PDB entry 4PJ9 | X-ray diffraction, 2.00 A resolution | chains A and C of the 4 polymer chains in the assembly

Chain A:
Name: Major histocompatibility complex class I-related gene protein
From: Homo sapiens
Reference sequence: Q95460 (HMR1_HUMAN); residues 1-270 here correspond to UniProt positions 23-292 (UniProt number = residue number + 22)
Sequence (271 residues; numbered 0 to 270; the number before each row is that of its first residue; numbering starts at 0):
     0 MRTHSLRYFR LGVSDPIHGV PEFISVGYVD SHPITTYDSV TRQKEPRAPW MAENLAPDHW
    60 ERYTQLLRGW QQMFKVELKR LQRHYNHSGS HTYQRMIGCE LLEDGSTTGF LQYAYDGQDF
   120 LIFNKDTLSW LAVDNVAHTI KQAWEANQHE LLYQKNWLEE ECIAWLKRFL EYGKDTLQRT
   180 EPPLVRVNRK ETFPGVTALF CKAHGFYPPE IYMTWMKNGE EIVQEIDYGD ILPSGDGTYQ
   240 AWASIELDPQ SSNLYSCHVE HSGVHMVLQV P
Not modelled in the structure: 190-193, 247-251
Sequence notes: initiating methionine (0); engineered mutation S261 (Cys283 in Q95460)
Disulfides: C98-C161, C200-C256
Glycans and other covalent adducts: compound 2LJ linked to K43
Ligand contacts: 2LJ (1-deoxy-1-({2,6-dioxo-5-[(E)-propylideneamino]-1,2,3,6-tetrahydropyrimidin-4-yl}amino)-D-ribitol): Y7, F8, R9, S24, T34, H58, Y62, L66, W69, R94, I96, Y152, Q153, W156
Curated features (UniProtKB/Swiss-Prot):
  - binding site (5-(2-oxoethylideneamino)-6-(D-ribitylamino)uracil): R9, S24, K43, R94, Y152, Q153
  - binding site (5-(2-oxopropylideneamino)-6-(D-ribitylamino)uracil): R9, S24, K43, R94, Y152, Q153
  - binding site (7-hydroxy-6-methyl-8-(1-D-ribityl)lumazine): R9, S24, K43, R94, Y152, Q153
  - binding site (8-(9H-purin-6-yl)-2-oxa-8-azabicyclo[3.3.1]nona-3,6-diene-4,6-dicarbaldehyde): R9, K43, H58, R94
  - binding site (2-amino-4-oxopteridine-6-carbaldehyde): K43
  - binding site (pyridoxal): K43
  - glycosylation: N85 (N-linked (GlcNAc...) asparagine)
Reported in the primary citation:
  - mutagenesis - K43A (Tm50 46 degC): decreased stability in response to 2LJ

Chain C:
Name: TCR-alpha
From: Homo sapiens
Sequence (203 residues; each row starts with the number of its first residue):
     1 GQNIDQPTEM TATEGAIVQI NCTYQTSGFN GLFWYQQHAG EAPTFLSYNV LDGLEEKGRF
    61 SSFLSRSKGY SYLLLKELQM KDSASYLCAV RDGDYKLSFG AGTTVTVRAN IQNPDPAVYQ
   121 LRDSKSSDKS VCLFTDFDSQ TNVSQSKDSD VYITDKCVLD MRSMDFKSNS AVAWSNKSDF
   181 ACANAFNNSI IPEDTFFPSP ESS
Not modelled in the structure: 1, 127-128, 176-180, 199-203
Disulfides: C22-C88, C132-C182
Reported in the primary citation:
  - mutagenesis - Y95F: decreased signaling
  - binding site for 2LJ: Y95

Chain A / chain C interface:
Contacting residue pairs - 28 pairs, chain A then chain C:
  R61(A) with D94(C); K96(C)
  Y62(A) with G93(C), hydrogen bond (side chain-backbone); D94(C); Y95(C)
  L65(A) with D94(C); Y95(C), hydrophobic
  H148(A) with F45(C); Y48(C)
  L151(A) with V50(C); L51(C), hydrophobic
  Y152(A) with N30(C); Y48(C); V50(C); Y95(C), hydrogen bond
  K154(A) with L51(C)
  N155(A) with F29(C), hydrogen bond (side chain-backbone); V50(C); R66(C), hydrogen bond
  W156(A) with N30(C); Y95(C), hydrogen bond
  E159(A) with R66(C)
  E160(A) with G28(C); F29(C), hydrogen bond (side chain-backbone); N30(C); G93(C)
  W164(A) with G93(C); D94(C)
Also at the interface, not in a pair above, chain A (13 interface residues in all): H58

In short:
Chain A and chain C form an interface of 13 and 12 residues respectively; the contacts include 6 hydrogen
bonds. Polar pairs include Y62(A)-G93(C), Y152(A)-Y95(C) and N155(A)-F29(C). Compound 2LJ is covalently linked
to K43(A). The paper reports a binding site for 2LJ at Y95(C); K43A of chain A reduces stability in response
to 2LJ.
Chain A is Major histocompatibility complex class I-related gene protein and chain C is TCR-alpha, both from
Homo sapiens; the structure, Structure of human MR1-5-OP-RU in complex with human MAIT TRAJ20 TCR, was
determined by X-ray diffraction together with 4PJ5, 4PJ7, 4PJ8, 4PJA, 4PJB, 4PJC and 7 further entries from
the same study.
